7QR3 - chains A and D of the 4 polymer chains in the assembly; structure by X-ray diffraction, 2.18 A resolution.

Chain A:
Protein: U1 small nuclear ribonucleoprotein A
From: Homo sapiens
Reference sequence: M0R221 (M0R221_HUMAN); residues 1-91 here correspond to UniProt positions 7-97 (UniProt number = residue number + 6)
Amino-acid sequence (91 residues; each row starts with the number of its first residue):
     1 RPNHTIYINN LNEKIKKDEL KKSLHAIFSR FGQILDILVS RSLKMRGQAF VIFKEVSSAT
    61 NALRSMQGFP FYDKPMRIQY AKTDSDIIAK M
Differences from the reference sequence: conflict His25 (Tyr31 in M0R221), Arg30 (Gln36 in M0R221)

Chain D:
Molecule: chimpanzee CPEB3 ribozyme
Sequence (69 nucleotides; each row starts with the number of its first residue):
     1 GGGGGCCACA GCAGAAGCGU UCACGUCGCG GCCCCUGUCA GCCAUUGCAC UCCGGCUGCG
    61 AAUUCUGCU

How chain A and chain D interact:
Pairs across the interface - 42 pairs, chain A then chain D:
  Tyr7(A) with G47(D), base contact; C48(D), stacking on the base
  Asn9(A) with U46(D), base contact; G47(D), hydrogen bond to the base
  Asn10(A) with U46(D), hydrogen bond to the base; G47(D), hydrogen bond to the base
  Glu13(A) with U45(D), hydrogen bond to the base; G47(D), hydrogen bond to the base
  Lys16(A) with C39(D), salt bridge to the phosphate; A40(D), salt bridge to the phosphate
  Lys17(A) with U51(D), hydrogen bond to the base
  Leu38(A) with A49(D), base contact; C50(D), base contact
  Ser40(A) with U51(D), base contact; C53(D), hydrogen bond to the phosphate
  Ser42(A) with C53(D), phosphate contact; G54(D), phosphate contact
  Leu43(A) with A44(D), base contact; G54(D), hydrogen bond to the phosphate
  Lys44(A) with G47(D), hydrogen bond to the sugar
  Met45(A) with A49(D), sugar contact
  Arg46(A) with A44(D), hydrogen bond to the base; U45(D), base contact; G47(D), hydrogen bond to the base; G54(D), salt bridge to the phosphate
  Gly47(A) with G47(D), base contact
  Gln48(A) with G47(D), base contact; C48(D), sugar contact
  Phe50(A) with C48(D), sugar contact; A49(D), stacking on the base
  Lys74(A) with U46(D), hydrogen bond to the base
  Arg77(A) with U46(D), hydrogen bond to the base
  Gln79(A) with C48(D), base contact
  Tyr80(A) with C48(D), hydrogen bond to the base
  Ala81(A) with C48(D), base contact
  Lys82(A) with C48(D), hydrogen bond to the base
  Thr83(A) with A49(D), hydrogen bond to the base
  Asp84(A) with A49(D), base contact; C50(D), hydrogen bond to the base
  Ser85(A) with A49(D), hydrogen bond to the base; C50(D), base contact
  Asp86(A) with C50(D), hydrogen bond to the base
Interface residues without a listed pair, chain A (30 interface residues in all): Thr5, Leu11, Lys14, Val39
Interface residues without a listed pair, chain D (13 interface residues in all): C42

Overview:
Chain A and chain D form an interface of 30 and 13 residues respectively; the contacts include 19 hydrogen
bonds, 3 salt bridges and 2 aromatic stacking contacts. Polar contacts include Asn9(A)-G47(D), Asn10(A)-U46(D)
and Asn10(A)-G47(D).
Here chain A is U1 small nuclear ribonucleoprotein A (Homo sapiens) and chain D is chimpanzee CPEB3 ribozyme.
Entry 7QR3 (Chimpanzee CPEB3 HDV-like ribozyme) was determined by X-ray diffraction, deposited together with
7QR4.
